PDB entry 1JIU | X-ray diffraction, 2.50 A resolution | chain A

Chain A:
Molecule: DNA beta-glucosyltransferase
From: Enterobacteria phage T4
Notes: EC 2.4.1.27
UniProt: P04547 (GSTB_BPT4); residue numbers follow UniProt; this construct covers 1-351
Amino-acid sequence (351 residues; each row starts with the number of its first residue):
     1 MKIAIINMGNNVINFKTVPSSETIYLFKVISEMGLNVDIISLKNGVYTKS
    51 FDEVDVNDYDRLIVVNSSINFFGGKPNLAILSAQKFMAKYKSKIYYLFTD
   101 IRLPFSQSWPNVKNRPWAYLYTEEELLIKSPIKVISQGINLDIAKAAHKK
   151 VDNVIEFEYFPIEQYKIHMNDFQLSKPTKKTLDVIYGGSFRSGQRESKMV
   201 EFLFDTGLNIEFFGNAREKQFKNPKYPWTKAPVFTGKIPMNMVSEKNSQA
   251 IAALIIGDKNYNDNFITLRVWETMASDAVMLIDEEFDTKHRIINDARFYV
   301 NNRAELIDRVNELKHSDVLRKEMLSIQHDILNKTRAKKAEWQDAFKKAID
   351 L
Ligand contacts: UDP (uridine-5'-diphosphate): Val-18, Tyr-186, Gly-187, Gly-188, Ser-189, Arg-191, Arg-195, Phe-213, Gly-214, Gly-236, Lys-237, Ile-238, Pro-239, Met-240, Val-243, Ile-256, Tyr-261, Leu-268, Arg-269, Glu-272

In short:
Chain A binds UDP.
Chain A is DNA beta-glucosyltransferase (Enterobacteria phage T4); the structure, T4 Phage BGT in Complex with
Mg2+ : Form I, was determined by X-ray diffraction (same publication as 1JEJ, 1JG6, 1JG7, 1JIV and 1JIX).
